2P0B - chain A; structure by X-ray diffraction, 1.74 A resolution.

Chain A:
Name: Cytochrome c-type protein nrfB
Source organism: Escherichia coli
Reference sequence: P0ABL1 (NRFB_ECOLI); residues 1-163 here correspond to UniProt positions 26-188 (UniProt number = residue number + 25)
Chain sequence (163 residues; each row starts with the number of its first residue):
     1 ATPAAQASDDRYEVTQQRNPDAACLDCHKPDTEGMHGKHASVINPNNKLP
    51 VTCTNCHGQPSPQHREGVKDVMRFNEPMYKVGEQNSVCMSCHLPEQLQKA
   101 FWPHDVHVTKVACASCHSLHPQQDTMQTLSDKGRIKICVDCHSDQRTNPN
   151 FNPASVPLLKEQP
Not modelled in the structure: 1-18, 161-163
Covalent attachments: heme c (HEC) linked to C24, C27, C53, C56, C88, C91, C113, C116, C138, C141
Ion coordination: heme c Fe (5 sites), coordinated by H28, H39, H57, H64, H92, H104, H107, H117, H120, H142
Small-molecule neighbours:
  - heme c (HEC), molecule 1: D21, L25, H28, T32, E33, G34, M35, H39, V51, T52, H57, F74, A114, H117, S118, L119, H120, P121
  - heme c (HEC), molecule 2: A23, H28, T54, H57, G58, P60, H64, R65, G67, V71, M72, R73, E76
  - heme c (HEC), molecule 3: K38, H39, V42, I43, N44, P45, V51, N55, F74, V87, S90, H92, H117, L119, D124, Q127
  - heme c (HEC), molecule 4: N85, M89, H92, L97, A100, F101, H104, H107, V108, V111, A112, S115, H117, M126, Q127, L129, R134, I137
  - heme c (HEC), molecule 5: F101, W102, P103, V106, H107, K110, V111, S115, R134, I137, H142, Q145, F151, P153, V156, L159
What the authors report for this chain:
  - heme c coordination: H28, H39, H57, H64, H92, H104, H107, H117, H120, H142
  - conformationally variable residues (loop rearrangement): D21 to P30, V106 to A112

Overview:
Covalently linked heme c: at C24, C53, C88, C113 and C138. H28 and H64 coordinate a heme c Fe ion. From the
paper: heme c coordination by H28, H39 and H57 among others; conformational variability at D21 and V106.
Chain A is Cytochrome c-type protein nrfB (Escherichia coli); the structure, Crystal structure of
chemically-reduced E.coli nrfB, was determined by X-ray diffraction (same publication as 2OZY).
